PDB entry 8U0U | electron microscopy, 3.04 A resolution | chains A and F of the 4 polymer chains in the assembly

== Chain A (and F) ==
Molecule: Helicase/UvrB N-terminal domain-containing protein
Source organism: Vibrio cholerae
Notes: chain F of this document is another copy of the same molecule, construct and numbering; everything in this record applies to it too
UniProtKB: B9TSM3 (B9TSM3_VIBCL); residues 1-1190 here correspond to UniProt positions 31-1220 (UniProt number = residue number + 30)
Chain sequence (1190 residues; row label = number of the first residue in the row):
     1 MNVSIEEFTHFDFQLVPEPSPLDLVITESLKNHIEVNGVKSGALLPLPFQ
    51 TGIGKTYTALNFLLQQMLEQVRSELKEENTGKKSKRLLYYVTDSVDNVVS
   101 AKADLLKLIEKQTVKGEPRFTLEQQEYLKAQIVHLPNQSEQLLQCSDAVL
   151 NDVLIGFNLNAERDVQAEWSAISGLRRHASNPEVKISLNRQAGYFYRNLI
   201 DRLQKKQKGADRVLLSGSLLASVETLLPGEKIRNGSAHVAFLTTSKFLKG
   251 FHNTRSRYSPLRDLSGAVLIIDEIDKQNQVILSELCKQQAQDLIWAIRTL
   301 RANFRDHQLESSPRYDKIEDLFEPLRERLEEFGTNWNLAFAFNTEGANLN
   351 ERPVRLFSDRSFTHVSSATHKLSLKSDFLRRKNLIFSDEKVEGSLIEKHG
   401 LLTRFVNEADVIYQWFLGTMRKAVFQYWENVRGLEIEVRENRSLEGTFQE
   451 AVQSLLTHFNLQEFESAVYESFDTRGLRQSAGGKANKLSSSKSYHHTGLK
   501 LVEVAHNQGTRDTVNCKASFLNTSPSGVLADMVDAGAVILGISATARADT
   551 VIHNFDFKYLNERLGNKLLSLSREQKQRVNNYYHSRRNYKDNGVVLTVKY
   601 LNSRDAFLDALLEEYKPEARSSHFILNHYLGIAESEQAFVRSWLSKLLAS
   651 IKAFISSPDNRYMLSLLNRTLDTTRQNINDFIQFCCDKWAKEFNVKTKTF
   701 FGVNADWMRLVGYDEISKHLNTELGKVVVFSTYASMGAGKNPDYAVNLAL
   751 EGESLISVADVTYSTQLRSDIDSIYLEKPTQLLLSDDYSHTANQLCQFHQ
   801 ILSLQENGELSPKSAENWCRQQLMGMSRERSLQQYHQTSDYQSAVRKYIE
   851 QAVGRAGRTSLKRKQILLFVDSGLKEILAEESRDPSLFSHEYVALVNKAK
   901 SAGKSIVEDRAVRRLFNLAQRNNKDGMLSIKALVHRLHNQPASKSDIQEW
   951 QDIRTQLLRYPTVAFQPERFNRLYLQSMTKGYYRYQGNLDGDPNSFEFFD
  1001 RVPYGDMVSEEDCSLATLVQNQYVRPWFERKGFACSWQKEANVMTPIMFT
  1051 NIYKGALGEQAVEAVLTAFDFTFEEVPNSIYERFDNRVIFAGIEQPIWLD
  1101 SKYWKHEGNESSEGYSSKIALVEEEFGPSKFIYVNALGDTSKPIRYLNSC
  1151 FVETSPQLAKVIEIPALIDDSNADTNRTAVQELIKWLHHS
Not modelled in the structure: 346-349, 389-401, 435-443, 475-488, 762-765, 903-909, 1103-1111, 1170-1173

== Interface between chain A and chain F ==
Contacting residue pairs (80; chain A residue first):
  Glu-168(A) with Arg-190(F), salt bridge
  Gly-174(A) with Glu-183(F)
  Leu-175(A) with Val-184(F), hydrophobic; Ser-187(F)
  His-178(A) with His-178(F), hydrogen bond
  Glu-183(A) with Gly-174(F)
  Val-184(A) with Leu-175(F), hydrophobic
  Ser-187(A) with Leu-175(F); Ser-187(F), hydrogen bond; Gln-191(F), hydrogen bond
  Arg-190(A) with Glu-168(F), salt bridge; Gln-191(F)
  Gln-191(A) with Ser-187(F), hydrogen bond; Arg-190(F)
  Trp-295(A) with Asn-460(F); Gln-462(F)
  Arg-298(A) with His-307(F); Thr-457(F), hydrogen bond (side chain-backbone); His-458(F), hydrogen bond (side chain-backbone); Asn-460(F)
  Thr-299(A) with Asn-460(F), hydrogen bond
  Arg-301(A) with Asp-306(F), salt bridge
  Arg-305(A) with Arg-305(F); Asp-306(F), salt bridge
  Asp-306(A) with Arg-301(F), salt bridge; Arg-305(F), salt bridge; Ala-339(F)
  His-307(A) with Arg-298(F); Ala-339(F)
  Gln-308(A) with Ala-339(F), hydrogen bond (backbone-backbone); Phe-340(F); Arg-381(F), hydrogen bond
  Leu-309(A) with Arg-381(F)
  Glu-310(A) with Arg-380(F); Lys-382(F); Asp-512(F)
  Ser-311(A) with Leu-379(F), hydrogen bond (side chain-backbone); Arg-380(F), hydrogen bond (backbone-backbone)
  Arg-314(A) with Arg-511(F); Asp-512(F), salt bridge
  Ala-339(A) with Asp-306(F); His-307(F); Gln-308(F), hydrogen bond (backbone-backbone)
  Phe-340(A) with Gln-308(F)
  Leu-379(A) with Ser-311(F), hydrogen bond (backbone-side chain)
  Arg-380(A) with Glu-310(F); Ser-311(F), hydrogen bond (backbone-backbone)
  Arg-381(A) with Gln-308(F), hydrogen bond; Leu-309(F)
  Lys-382(A) with Glu-310(F); His-458(F), hydrogen bond
  Glu-450(A) with Gly-509(F); Arg-511(F), salt bridge
  Gln-453(A) with Gln-508(F); Gly-509(F); Thr-510(F)
  Ser-454(A) with Thr-510(F)
  Thr-457(A) with Arg-298(F); Asn-507(F); Thr-513(F)
  His-458(A) with Arg-298(F), hydrogen bond (backbone-side chain); Lys-382(F), hydrogen bond; Thr-513(F)
  Asn-460(A) with Trp-295(F); Arg-298(F); Thr-299(F), hydrogen bond
  Gln-462(A) with Trp-295(F)
  Glu-463(A) with Glu-463(F)
  Asn-507(A) with Thr-457(F)
  Gln-508(A) with Gln-453(F)
  Gly-509(A) with Glu-450(F); Gln-453(F)
  Thr-510(A) with Gln-453(F); Ser-454(F)
  Arg-511(A) with Arg-314(F); Glu-450(F), salt bridge
  Asp-512(A) with Glu-310(F); Arg-314(F), salt bridge
  Thr-513(A) with Thr-457(F); His-458(F)
Also at the interface, not in a pair above, chain A (48 interface residues in all): Ala-171, Ile-186, Ala-302, Asn-303, Ala-341, Tyr-427
Also at the interface, not in a pair above, chain F (48 interface residues in all): Ala-171, Ile-186, Ala-302, Asn-303, Ala-341, Tyr-427

== In short ==
Chain A and chain F each contribute 48 residues to their interface, with 19 hydrogen bonds and 10 salt
bridges. Polar contacts include Glu-168(A)/Arg-190(F), Arg-301(A)/Asp-306(F) and Arg-305(A)/Asp-306(F).
Chain A and chain F are both Helicase/UvrB N-terminal domain-containing protein (Vibrio cholerae); the
structure, DdmD dimer in complex with ssDNA, was determined by electron microscopy (same publication as 8U0W,
8U3K, 8U0J and 9BQV).
